6BBA - chains B and I of the 14 polymer chains in the assembly; structure by X-ray diffraction, 2.80 A resolution.

[Chain B]
Protein: ATP-dependent Clp protease proteolytic subunit, mitochondrial
From: Homo sapiens
Notes: EC 3.4.21.92
UniProtKB: Q16740 (CLPP_HUMAN); residues 101-320 here correspond to UniProt positions 58-277 (UniProt number = residue number - 43)
Amino-acid sequence (221 residues; row label = number of the first residue in the row; note: 43 numbers in that range are skipped by the numbering (no residue carries them; nothing is unmodelled there)):
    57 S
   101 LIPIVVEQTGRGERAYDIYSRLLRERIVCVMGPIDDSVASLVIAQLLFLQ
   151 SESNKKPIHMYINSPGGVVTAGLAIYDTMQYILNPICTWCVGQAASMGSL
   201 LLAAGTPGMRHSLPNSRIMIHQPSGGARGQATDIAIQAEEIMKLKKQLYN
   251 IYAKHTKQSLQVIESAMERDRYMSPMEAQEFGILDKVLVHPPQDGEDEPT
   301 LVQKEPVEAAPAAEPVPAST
Not modelled in the structure: 225-234, 295-320
Sequence notes: expression tag (57)
Swiss-Prot annotation at these positions:
  - active site: S196 (Nucleophile), H221
  - modified residue: K243 (N6-succinyllysine), K254 (N6-acetyllysine)
Reported in the primary citation:
  - post-translational modification sites: C129
  - binding site for Acyldepsipeptide ADEP-28: Y161, W189, H211
  - binding site for Acyldepsipeptide ADEP-28: Y181
  - binding site for Acyldepsipeptide ADEP-28: Q150
  - self-association interface (contacts with another copy of this molecule); pairs are residue here / residue on that copy: Y249-E239, Y119
  - conformationally variable residues (order/disorder transition): G225 to I234
  - catalytic residues: S196, H221, D270 (citing earlier work)

[Chain I]
Protein: Acyldepsipeptide ADEP-28
Amino-acid sequence (7 residues; row label = number of the first residue in the row):
     1 XXXPXAP
Covalently attached groups: covalent link ALO_3-P7
Modified positions: SHV (heptanoic acid) at position 1, WFP (3,5-difluoro-L-phenylalanine) at position 2, ALO (allo-threonine) at position 3, 3A0 ((2S,4S)-4-methylpiperidine-2-carboxylic acid) at position 5

[How chain B and chain I interact]
Contacting residue pairs (20):
  R121(B) - SHV_1(I)
  L122(B) - SHV_1(I)
  E125(B) - SHV_1(I)
  I127(B) - SHV_1(I)
  I127(B) - P7(I)
  H159(B) - A6(I)  hydrogen bond (side chain-backbone)
  H159(B) - P7(I)
  Y161(B) - SHV_1(I)
  Y161(B) - WFP_2(I)  hydrogen bond (side chain-backbone)
  Y161(B) - A6(I)  hydrogen bond (side chain-backbone)
  Y161(B) - P7(I)
  C187(B) - A6(I)  hydrophobic
  W189(B) - WFP_2(I)
  W189(B) - 3A0_5(I)
  W189(B) - A6(I)  hydrophobic
  V191(B) - WFP_2(I)
  L213(B) - WFP_2(I)
  K286(B) - 3A0_5(I)
  L288(B) - 3A0_5(I)
  P291(B) - P4(I)
Other interface residues (no listed pair), chain B (15 interface residues in all): H211, P292

[In short]
15 residues of chain B and 6 residues of chain I are in contact; the contacts include 3 hydrogen bonds. Polar
contacts include H159(B)-A6(I), Y161(B)-WFP_2(I) and Y161(B)-A6(I). From the paper: catalytic residues
S196(B), H221(B) and D270(B); a binding site for Acyldepsipeptide ADEP-28 at Y161(B), W189(B) and H211(B)
among others.
Here chain B is ATP-dependent Clp protease proteolytic subunit, mitochondrial (Homo sapiens) and chain I is
Acyldepsipeptide ADEP-28. Entry 6BBA (Crystal structure of human mitochondrial ClpP complex with
acyldepsipeptide ADEP-28) was determined by X-ray diffraction.
